7NKP - chains H and T of the 14 polymer chains in the assembly; structure by electron microscopy, 4.06 A resolution (low resolution: residue-level contacts below are approximate; hydrogen-bond / salt-bridge calls are withheld).

[Chain H]
Molecule: ATP synthase epsilon chain
From: Mycobacterium smegmatis (strain ATCC 700084 / mc(2)155)
Reference sequence: A0R1Z9 (ATPE_MYCS2); residues 1-121 here = UniProt positions 1-121
Sequence (121 residues; numbered 1 to 121; the number before each row is that of its first residue):
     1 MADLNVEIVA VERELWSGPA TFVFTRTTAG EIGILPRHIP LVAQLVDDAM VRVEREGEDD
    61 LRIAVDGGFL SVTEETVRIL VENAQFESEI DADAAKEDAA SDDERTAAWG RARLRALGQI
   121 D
Unresolved in the structure: 1-2, 5-19, 55-68, 78-121

[Chain T]
Molecule: ATP synthase subunit c
From: Mycolicibacterium smegmatis (strain ATCC 700084 / mc(2)155)
Reference sequence: A0R205 (A0R205_MYCS2); residue numbers follow UniProt; this construct covers 1-86
Sequence (86 residues; each row starts with the number of its first residue):
     1 MDLDPNAIIT AGALIGGGLI MGGGAIGAGI GDGIAGNALI SGIARQPEAQ GRLFTPFFIT
    61 VGLVEAAYFI NLAFMALFVF ATPGLQ
Unresolved in the structure: 1-2

[How chain H and chain T interact]
Pairs across the interface (11):
  I32(H) - R45(T)
  G33(H) - Q46(T)
  L35(H) - Q46(T)
  L35(H) - A49(T)
  R37(H) - P47(T)
  R37(H) - E48(T)
  H38(H) - R45(T)
  H38(H) - Q46(T)
  I39(H) - A44(T)
  I39(H) - R45(T)
  L41(H) - R45(T)
Other interface residues (no listed pair), chain H (8 interface residues in all): P36

[Summary]
The interface between chain H and chain T involves 8 residues on one side and 6 on the other.
Chain H is ATP synthase epsilon chain (Mycobacterium smegmatis (strain ATCC 700084 / mc(2)155)) and chain T is
ATP synthase subunit c (Mycolicibacterium smegmatis (strain ATCC 700084 / mc(2)155)); the structure,
Mycobacterium smegmatis ATP synthase Fo state 2, was determined by electron microscopy, deposited together
with 7NJK, 7NJL, 7NJM, 7NJN, 7NJO, 7NJP and 20 further entries.
